7NAS - chains A and F of the 14 polymer chains in the assembly; structure by electron microscopy, 3.31 A resolution.

Chain A:
Molecule: 16S rRNA
Source organism: Escherichia coli (strain K12)
Sequence (1542 nucleotides; row label = number of the first residue in the row):
     1 AAAUUGAAGA GUUUGAUCAU GGCUCAGAUU GAACGCUGGC GGCAGGCCUA ACACAUGCAA
    61 GUCGAACGGU AACAGGAAGA AGCUUGCUUC UUUGCUGACG AGUGGCGGAC GGGUGAGUAA
   121 UGUCUGGGAA ACUGCCUGAU GGAGGGGGAU AACUACUGGA AACGGUAGCU AAUACCGCAU
   181 AACGUCGCAA GACCAAAGAG GGGGACCUUC GGGCCUCUUG CCAUCGGAUG UGCCCAGAUG
   241 GGAUUAGCUA GUAGGUGGGG UAACGGCUCA CCUAGGCGAC GAUCCCUAGC UGGUCUGAGA
   301 GGAUGACCAG CCACACUGGA ACUGAGACAC GGUCCAGACU CCUACGGGAG GCAGCAGUGG
   361 GGAAUAUUGC ACAAUGGGCG CAAGCCUGAU GCAGCCAUGC CGCGUGUAUG AAGAAGGCCU
   421 UCGGGUUGUA AAGUACUUUC AGCGGGGAGG AAGGGAGUAA AGUUAAUACC UUUGCUCAUU
   481 GACGUUACCC GCAGAAGAAG CACCGGCUAA CUCCGUGCCA GCAGCCXCGG UAAUACGGAG
   541 GGUGCAAGCG UUAAUCGGAA UUACUGGGCG UAAAGCGCAC GCAGGCGGUU UGUUAAGUCA
   601 GAUGUGAAAU CCCCGGGCUC AACCUGGGAA CUGCAUCUGA UACUGGCAAG CUUGAGUCUC
   661 GUAGAGGGGG GUAGAAUUCC AGGUGUAGCG GUGAAAUGCG UAGAGAUCUG GAGGAAUACC
   721 GGUGGCGAAG GCGGCCCCCU GGACGAAGAC UGACGCUCAG GUGCGAAAGC GUGGGGAGCA
   781 AACAGGAUUA GAUACCCUGG UAGUCCACGC CGUAAACGAU GUCGACUUGG AGGUUGUGCC
   841 CUUGAGGCGU GGCUUCCGGA GCUAACGCGU UAAGUCGACC GCCUGGGGAG UACGGCCGCA
   901 AGGUUAAAAC UCAAAUGAAU UGACGGGGGC CCGCACAAGC GGUGGAGCAU GUGGUUUAAU
   961 UCGAUGXAAC GCGAAGAACC UUACCUGGUC UUGACAUCCA CGGAAGUUUU CAGAGAUGAG
  1021 AAUGUGCCUU CGGGAACCGU GAGACAGGUG CUGCAUGGCU GUCGUCAGCU CGUGUUGUGA
  1081 AAUGUUGGGU UAAGUCCCGC AACGAGCGCA ACCCUUAUCC UUUGUUGCCA GCGGUCCGGC
  1141 CGGGAACUCA AAGGAGACUG CCAGUGAUAA ACUGGAGGAA GGUGGGGAUG ACGUCAAGUC
  1201 AUCAUGGCCC UUACGACCAG GGCUACACAC GUGCUACAAU GGCGCAUACA AAGAGAAGCG
  1261 ACCUCGCGAG AGCAAGCGGA CCUCAUAAAG UGCGUCGUAG UCCGGAUUGG AGUCUGCAAC
  1321 UCGACUCCAU GAAGUCGGAA UCGCUAGUAA UCGUGGAUCA GAAUGCCACG GUGAAUACGU
  1381 UCCCGGGCCU UGUACACACC GCCCGUXACA CCAUGGGAGU GGGUUGCAAA AGAAGUAGGU
  1441 AGCUUAACCU UCGGGAGGGC GCUUACCACU UUGUGAUUCA UGACUGGGGU GAAGUCGUAA
  1501 CAAGGUAACC GUAGGGGAAC CUGCGGUUGG AUCACCUCCU UA
Disordered / not traced: 931-1386, 1393-1502, 1541-1542
Modified residues: PSU (pseudouridine-5'-monophosphate) at position 516, G7M (N7-methyl-guanosine-5'-monophosphate) at position 527, 2MG (2N-methylguanosine-5'-monophosphate) at position 966, 5MC (5-methylcytidine-5'-monophosphate) at position 967, 2MG (2N-methylguanosine-5'-monophosphate) at position 1207, 4OC (4n,o2'-methylcytidine-5'-monophosphate) at position 1402, 5MC (5-methylcytidine-5'-monophosphate) at position 1407, UR3 (3-methyluridine-5'-monophoshate) at position 1498, 2MG (2N-methylguanosine-5'-monophosphate) at position 1516, MA6 (6N-dimethyladenosine-5'-monophoshate) at position 1518, MA6 (6N-dimethyladenosine-5'-monophoshate) at position 1519
Ion coordination: Mg2+ site 1 near G21 (its only coordinating residue here); Mg2+ site 2 near G41 (its only coordinating residue here); Mg2+ site 3: C48, G115; Mg2+ site 4 near A53 (its only coordinating residue here); Mg2+ site 5 near A59 (its only coordinating residue here); Mg2+ site 6: A109, G331; Mg2+ site 7 near G111 (its only coordinating residue here); Mg2+ site 8: G145, G177, A197; Mg2+ site 9 near A174 (its only coordinating residue here); Mg2+ site 10: G299, G558; Mg2+ site 11: A306, C307; Mg2+ site 12 near C328 (its only coordinating residue here); 17 more Mg2+ sites not listed

Chain F:
Name: 30S ribosomal protein S6
Source organism: Escherichia coli (strain K12)
UniProtKB: P02358 (RS6_ECOLI); numbering as in UniProt (aligned over 1-135)
Sequence (135 residues; numbered 1 to 135; the number before each row is that of its first residue):
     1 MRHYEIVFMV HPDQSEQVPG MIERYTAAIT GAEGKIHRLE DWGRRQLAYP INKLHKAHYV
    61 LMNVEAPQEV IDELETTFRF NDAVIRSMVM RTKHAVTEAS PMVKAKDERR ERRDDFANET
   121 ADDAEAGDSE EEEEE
Disordered / not traced: 107-135
Curated features (UniProtKB/Swiss-Prot):
  - modified residue: Lys93 (N6-acetyllysine)

Chain A / chain F interface:
Pairs across the interface - 15 pairs, chain A then chain F:
  U662(A) with Lys93(F), salt bridge to the phosphate
  G671(A) with Arg79(F), hydrogen bond to the sugar
  A673(A) with Arg86(F), hydrogen bond to the phosphate
  G674(A) with Arg86(F), salt bridge to the phosphate
  G710(A) with Lys53(F), phosphate contact
  C736(A) with Val89(F), hydrogen bond to the sugar; Met90(F), phosphate contact
  C737(A) with Met90(F), phosphate contact; Arg91(F), hydrogen bond to the phosphate
  C738(A) with Arg2(F), salt bridge to the phosphate; Tyr4(F), phosphate contact; Gln68(F), hydrogen bond to the phosphate; Arg91(F), salt bridge to the phosphate
  C739(A) with Arg2(F), salt bridge to the phosphate; Gln68(F), phosphate contact
Interface residues without a listed pair, chain A (12 interface residues in all): G661, U672, G711
Interface residues without a listed pair, chain F (13 interface residues in all): Tyr49, Asp72, Met88

Overview:
The interface between chain A and chain F involves 12 residues on one side and 13 on the other; the contacts
include 5 hydrogen bonds and 5 salt bridges. Polar contacts include G671(A)-Arg79(F), C736(A)-Val89(F) and
A673(A)-Arg86(F).
Chain A is 16S rRNA and chain F is 30S ribosomal protein S6, both from Escherichia coli (strain K12); the
structure, Bacterial 30S ribosomal subunit assembly complex state A (multibody refinement for body domain of
30S ribosome), was determined by electron microscopy, deposited together with 7AF3, 7AF5, 7AF8, 7AFA, 7AFD,
7AFH and 17 further entries.
